PDB entry 3AZG | X-ray diffraction, 2.40 A resolution | chains F and J of the 10 polymer chains in the assembly

== Chain F ==
Protein: Histone H4
Organism: Homo sapiens
UniProt: P62805 (H4_HUMAN); residues 0-102 here correspond to UniProt positions 1-103 (UniProt number = residue number + 1)
Amino-acid sequence (106 residues; row label = number of the first residue in the row; numbers below 1 keep their minus sign (Gly-3 is residue -3)):
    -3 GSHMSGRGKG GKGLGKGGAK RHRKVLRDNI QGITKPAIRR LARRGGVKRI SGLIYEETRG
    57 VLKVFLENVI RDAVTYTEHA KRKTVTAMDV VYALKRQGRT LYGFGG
Not modelled in the structure: -3 to 18
Differences from the reference sequence: expression tag (-3 to -1)
Swiss-Prot annotation at these positions:
  - DNA-binding region: Lys16 to Lys20
  - modified residue: Ser1 (N-acetylserine), Arg3 (Asymmetric dimethylarginine), Lys5 (N6-(2-hydroxyisobutyryl)lysine), Lys8 (N6-(2-hydroxyisobutyryl)lysine), Lys12 (N6-(2-hydroxyisobutyryl)lysine), Lys16 (N6-(2-hydroxyisobutyryl)lysine), Lys20 (N6,N6,N6-trimethyllysine), Lys31 (N6-(2-hydroxyisobutyryl)lysine), Lys44 (N6-(2-hydroxyisobutyryl)lysine), Ser47 (Phosphoserine), Tyr51 (Phosphotyrosine), Lys59 (N6-(2-hydroxyisobutyryl)lysine), Lys77 (N6-(2-hydroxyisobutyryl)lysine), Lys79 (N6-(2-hydroxyisobutyryl)lysine), Thr80 (Phosphothreonine), Tyr88 (Phosphotyrosine), Lys91 (N6-(2-hydroxyisobutyryl)lysine)
  - cross-link (Glycyl lysine isopeptide (Lys-Gly)): Lys12 (interchain with G-Cter in SUMO2), Lys20 (interchain with G-Cter in SUMO2), Lys31 (interchain with G-Cter in SUMO2), Lys59 (interchain with G-Cter in SUMO2), Lys79 (interchain with G-Cter in SUMO2), Lys91 (interchain with G-Cter in SUMO2)

== Chain J ==
Molecule: 146-nt DNA strand
Sequence (146 nucleotides; each row starts with the number of its first residue):
   147 ATCAATATCC ACCTGCAGAT TCTACCAAAA GTGTATTTGG AAACTGCTCC ATCAAAAGGC
   207 ATGTTCAGCT GAATTCAGCT GAACATGCCT TTTGATGGAG CAGTTTCCAA ATACACTTTT
   267 GGTAGAATCT GCAGGTGGAT ATTGAT
Not modelled in the structure: 147
Bound ions: Mn2+ site 1 near DG186 (its only coordinating residue here); Mn2+ site 2 near DG217 (its only coordinating residue here); Mn2+ site 3 near DG280 (its only coordinating residue here)

== How chain F and chain J interact ==
Pairs across the interface (8):
  Arg19(F) - DT198(J)  salt bridge to the phosphate
  Thr30(F) - DA207(J)  phosphate contact
  Thr30(F) - DT208(J)  phosphate contact
  Pro32(F) - DA207(J)  phosphate contact
  Pro32(F) - DT208(J)  phosphate contact
  Arg36(F) - DA207(J)  salt bridge to the phosphate
  Arg45(F) - DT216(J)  sugar contact
  Arg45(F) - DG217(J)  sugar contact
Also at the interface, not in a pair above, chain F (6 interface residues in all): Lys31
Also at the interface, not in a pair above, chain J (6 interface residues in all): DG214

== Overview ==
The chain F/chain J interface involves 6 residues from each chain; the contacts include 2 salt bridges. Polar
contacts include Arg19(F)-DT198(J) and Arg36(F)-DA207(J). UniProt lists a DNA-binding region on chain F.
Chain F is Histone H4 (Homo sapiens) and chain J is a 146-nt DNA strand; the structure, Crystal Structure of
Human Nucleosome Core Particle Containing H3K115Q mutation, was determined by X-ray diffraction, deposited
together with 3AYW, 3AZE, 3AZF, 3AZH, 3AZJ, 3AZK and 3 further entries.
